1HBX - chains A and C of the 5 polymer chains in the assembly; structure by X-ray diffraction, 3.15 A resolution.

Chain A:
Molecule: Serum response factor
Organism: Homo sapiens
Notes: fragment: core residues 132-223
UniProtKB: P11831 (SRF_HUMAN); numbering as in UniProt (aligned over 132-223)
Sequence (92 residues; row label = number of the first residue in the row):
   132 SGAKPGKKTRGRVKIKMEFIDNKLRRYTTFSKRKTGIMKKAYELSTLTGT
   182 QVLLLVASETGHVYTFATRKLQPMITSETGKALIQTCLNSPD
Unresolved in the structure: 132-136
Reported in the primary citation:
  - binding site for the 26-nt DNA strand: Lys139
  - conformationally variable residues (order/disorder transition, side-chain flip): Gly137 to Lys139, Tyr158, His193, Leu219 to Asp223
  - binding site for the 26-nt DNA strand: Thr191
  - binding site for the 26-nt DNA strand: Lys139, Thr191

Chain C:
Molecule: 26-nt DNA strand
Notes: fragment: sre specific dna
Sequence (26 nucleotides; row label = number of the first residue in the row; the depositors numbered this strand downwards along its sequence, so these rows (ascending numbers) run in the REVERSE of the deposited 5'-to-3' order):
   -16 TGTGGCCTTCAGGATT
     1 AATCCGGTAG

Chain A / chain C interface:
Residue-residue contacts (18; chain A residue first):
  Thr140(A) - DG-5(C)  hydrogen bond to the base
  Thr140(A) - DG-4(C)  base contact
  Arg141(A) - DG-5(C)  salt bridge to the phosphate
  Gly142(A) - DG-4(C)  hydrogen bond to the base
  Arg143(A) - DG-4(C)  base contact
  Arg143(A) - DA-3(C)  base contact
  Arg143(A) - DT-2(C)  hydrogen bond to the base
  Val144(A) - DG-4(C)  hydrogen bond to the sugar
  Arg156(A) - DG-5(C)  salt bridge to the phosphate
  Thr160(A) - DG-4(C)  hydrogen bond to the phosphate
  Lys163(A) - DG-5(C)  hydrogen bond to the base
  Lys163(A) - DG-4(C)  hydrogen bond to the base
  Lys163(A) - DA-3(C)  sugar contact
  Arg164(A) - DG-4(C)  salt bridge to the phosphate
  Arg164(A) - DA-3(C)  salt bridge to the phosphate
  Gly167(A) - DA-3(C)  phosphate contact
  Lys170(A) - DT-2(C)  salt bridge to the phosphate
  Lys170(A) - DT-1(C)  phosphate contact
Other interface residues (no listed pair), chain A (14 interface residues in all): Ile146, Ile168, Glu174
Other interface residues (no listed pair), chain C (6 interface residues in all): DA-6

In short:
14 residues of chain A and 6 residues of chain C are in contact, with 7 hydrogen bonds and 5 salt bridges.
Polar contacts include Thr140(A)-DG-5(C), Gly142(A)-DG-4(C) and Arg143(A)-DT-2(C). From the paper: a binding
site for the 26-nt DNA strand at Lys139(A) and Thr191(A); conformational variability at Gly137(A), Tyr158(A)
and His193(A) among others.
Chain A is Serum response factor (Homo sapiens) and chain C is a 26-nt DNA strand; the structure, Ternary
Complex of SAP-1 and SRF with specific SRE DNA, was determined by X-ray diffraction.
